3GZC - chains A and B; structure by X-ray diffraction, 2.10 A resolution.

# Chain A (and B)
Name: Selenocysteine lyase
From: Homo sapiens
Notes: EC 4.4.1.16; chain B of this document is another copy of the same molecule, construct and numbering; everything in this record applies to it too
UniProtKB: Q96I15 (SCLY_HUMAN); numbering as in UniProt (aligned over 8-445)
Amino-acid sequence (440 residues; numbered 6 to 445; the number before each row is that of its first residue):
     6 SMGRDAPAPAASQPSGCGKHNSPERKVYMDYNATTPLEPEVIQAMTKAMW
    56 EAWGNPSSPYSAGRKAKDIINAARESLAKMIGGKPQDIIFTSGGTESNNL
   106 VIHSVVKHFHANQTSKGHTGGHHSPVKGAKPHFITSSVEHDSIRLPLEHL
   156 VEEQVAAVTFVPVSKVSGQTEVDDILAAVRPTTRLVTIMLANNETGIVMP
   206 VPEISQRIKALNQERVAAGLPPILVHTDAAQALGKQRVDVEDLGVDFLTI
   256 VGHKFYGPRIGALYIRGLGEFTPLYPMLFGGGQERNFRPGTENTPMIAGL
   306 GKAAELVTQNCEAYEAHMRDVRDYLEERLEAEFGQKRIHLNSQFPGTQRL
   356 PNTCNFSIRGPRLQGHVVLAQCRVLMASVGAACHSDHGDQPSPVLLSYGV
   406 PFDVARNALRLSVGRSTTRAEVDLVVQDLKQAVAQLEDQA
Not modelled in the structure: 6-28, 120-132, 445 (chain B: 6-28, 120-132, 444-445)
Sequence notes: expression tag (6-7)
Swiss-Prot annotation at these positions:
  - active site: Cys-388 (S-selanylcysteine intermediate)
  - modified residue: Ser-129 (Phosphoserine), Lys-259 (N6-(pyridoxal phosphate)lysine)
  - natural variant: Thr-175 (A175T: this construct carries the variant)
Covalently attached groups: 4'-deoxypyridoxine phosphate (PLR) linked to Lys-259
Ligand contacts: 4'-deoxypyridoxine phosphate (PLR; (5-hydroxy-4,6-dimethylpyridin-3-yl)methyl dihydrogen phosphate): Gly-98, Gly-99, Thr-100, Asn-103, His-145, Ser-147, Met-194, Asn-198, Asp-233, Ala-235, Gln-236, Val-256, His-258
From the paper describing this entry:
  - catalytic residues: Cys-388 (citing earlier work)
  - conformationally variable residues (loop rearrangement): Cys-388
  - contacts within the chain: Asp-146/Cys-388, Cys-388/His-389
  - binding site for 4'-deoxypyridoxine phosphate: Val-256
  - specificity-determining residues: Asp-146
  - mutagenesis - D146K: increased catalytic activity on Cys
  - mutagenesis - D146K/H389T: unchanged catalytic activity on Sec

# Chain A / chain B interface
Contacting residue pairs (84; chain A residue first):
  Tyr-33(A) with Trp-58(B); Tyr-65(B)
  Asp-35(A) with Tyr-65(B), hydrogen bond
  Ala-38(A) with Asn-60(B), hydrogen bond (backbone-side chain)
  Thr-39(A) with Trp-58(B); Gly-59(B); Asn-60(B)
  Thr-40(A) with Trp-58(B)
  Pro-41(A) with Trp-58(B)
  Leu-42(A) with Met-54(B), hydrophobic
  Ile-47(A) with Trp-55(B)
  Met-50(A) with Met-54(B), hydrophobic
  Met-54(A) with Leu-42(B), hydrophobic; Met-50(B), hydrophobic; Met-54(B), hydrophobic
  Trp-55(A) with Pro-44(B), hydrophobic; Ile-47(B)
  Trp-58(A) with Tyr-33(B); Thr-39(B); Thr-40(B); Pro-41(B); Arg-264(B), hydrogen bond (backbone-side chain)
  Gly-59(A) with Thr-39(B); Arg-264(B)
  Asn-60(A) with Ala-38(B), hydrogen bond (side chain-backbone); Thr-39(B)
  Tyr-65(A) with Leu-380(B); Met-381(B); Ala-382(B), hydrogen bond (side chain-backbone)
  Ser-97(A) with Ser-97(B); Arg-293(B), hydrogen bond
  Thr-100(A) with Phe-284(B); Pro-294(B); Gly-295(B)
  Asn-104(A) with Met-282(B); Leu-283(B); Phe-284(B), hydrogen bond (side chain-backbone)
  Asp-146(A) with Gly-285(B); Gly-286(B)
  Ser-147(A) with Phe-284(B)
  Leu-150(A) with Phe-284(B); Gly-285(B)
  Pro-151(A) with Phe-284(B)
  His-154(A) with Phe-284(B)
  Glu-158(A) with Lys-112(B), salt bridge
  His-258(A) with Thr-296(B)
  Arg-264(A) with Trp-58(B), hydrogen bond (side chain-backbone); Gly-59(B); Thr-296(B); Glu-297(B), hydrogen bond (side chain-backbone); Asn-298(B); Thr-299(B)
  Met-282(A) with Met-282(B); Leu-283(B), hydrophobic
  Leu-283(A) with Asn-104(B); Met-282(B), hydrophobic
  Phe-284(A) with Thr-100(B); Asn-104(B), hydrogen bond (backbone-side chain); Ser-147(B); Leu-150(B); Pro-151(B); His-154(B)
  Gly-285(A) with Asp-146(B); Ser-147(B); Leu-150(B)
  Gly-286(A) with Asp-146(B)
  Arg-293(A) with Ser-97(B), hydrogen bond
  Pro-294(A) with Thr-100(B)
  Gly-295(A) with Thr-100(B)
  Thr-296(A) with His-258(B); Arg-264(B)
  Glu-297(A) with Arg-264(B), hydrogen bond (backbone-side chain)
  Asn-298(A) with Arg-264(B); Ile-265(B); Met-301(B), hydrogen bond
  Thr-299(A) with Arg-264(B)
  Met-301(A) with Asn-298(B), hydrogen bond; Met-301(B), hydrophobic
  Ala-382(A) with Tyr-65(B)
  Ala-387(A) with Asn-60(B); Ser-62(B); Ser-63(B)
  Cys-388(A) with Gly-286(B)
  Ser-390(A) with Ser-62(B), hydrogen bond (side chain-backbone)
Also at the interface, not in a pair above, chain A (49 interface residues in all): Pro-44, Thr-51, Pro-61, Glu-101, Ile-265, Met-381
Also at the interface, not in a pair above, chain B (53 interface residues in all): Lys-31, Thr-51, Pro-61, Pro-64, Ser-66, Glu-101, Gln-288, Leu-374

# In short
49 residues of chain A and 53 residues of chain B are in contact; the contacts include 15 hydrogen bonds and 1
salt bridge. Polar pairs include Glu-158(A)/Lys-112(B), Asp-35(A)/Tyr-65(B) and Ala-38(A)/Asn-60(B).
Covalently linked 4'-deoxypyridoxine phosphate: at Lys-259(A). The paper reports the catalytic residue
Cys-388(A); D146K of chain A increases catalytic activity on Cys.
Chain A and chain B are both Selenocysteine lyase (Homo sapiens); the structure, Structure of human
selenocysteine lyase, was determined by X-ray diffraction together with 3GZD from the same study.
